Entry 3L25 (X-ray diffraction, 2.00 A resolution); this record covers chains B and C of the 6 polymer chains in the assembly.

# Chain B
Molecule: Polymerase cofactor VP35
Source organism: Zaire ebolavirus
Notes: fragment: Zaire Ebola VP35 interferon inhibitory domain
UniProtKB: Q05127 (VP35_EBOZM); residue numbers follow UniProt; this construct covers 215-340
Chain sequence (129 residues; each row starts with the number of its first residue):
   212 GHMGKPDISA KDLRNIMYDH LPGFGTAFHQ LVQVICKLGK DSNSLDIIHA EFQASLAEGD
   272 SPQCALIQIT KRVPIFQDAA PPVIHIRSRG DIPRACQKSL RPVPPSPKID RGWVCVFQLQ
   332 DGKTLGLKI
Disordered / not traced: 212-217
Differences from the reference sequence: expression tag (212-214)
UniProt features mapped onto this chain:
  - modified residue (Phosphoserine): Ser310, Ser317
  - cross-link: Lys309 (Glycyl lysine isopeptide (Lys-Gly) (interchain with G-Cter in ubiquitin))
  - mutagenesis: Phe239 (F239A: Complete loss of interaction with host PRKRA and subsequent immune response inhibition), Arg305 (R305A: No effect on IRF3 promoter inhibition), Lys309 (K309A: Partial loss of IRF3 promoter inhibition. Complete loss of dsRNA-binding; K309R: Partial loss of the ability to efficiently antagonize the type I IFN response), Arg312 (R312A: Complete loss of IRF3 promoter inhibition; dsRNA-binding and interaction with host PRKRA), Ser317 (S317A: Impaired viral replication; S317D: No effect on viral replication), Lys319 (K319A: Complete loss of dsRNA binding activity; when associated with A-322), Arg322 (R322A: Complete loss of dsRNA binding activity; when associated with A-319)

# Chain C
Molecule: 8-nt RNA strand
Sequence (8 nucleotides; numbered 1 to 8; the number before each row is that of its first residue):
     1 CGCAUGCG

# Chain B / chain C interface
Residue-residue contacts (7; chain B residue first):
  Ile278(B) with G8(C), base contact
  Gln279(B) with G8(C), hydrogen bond to the sugar
  Lys282(B) with G8(C), salt bridge to the phosphate
  Arg312(B) with U5(C), salt bridge to the phosphate
  Arg322(B) with G6(C), salt bridge to the phosphate; C7(C), salt bridge to the phosphate
  Ile340(B) with G8(C), base contact
Also at the interface, not in a pair above, chain B (8 interface residues in all): Cys275, Arg283
Also at the interface, not in a pair above, chain C (5 interface residues in all): A4

# Overview
8 residues of chain B and 5 residues of chain C are in contact; the contacts include 1 hydrogen bond and 4
salt bridges. Polar pairs include Gln279(B)-G8(C), Lys282(B)-G8(C) and Arg312(B)-U5(C). Curated annotation
(UniProt) lists 7 mutagenesis sites on chain B.
Chain B is Polymerase cofactor VP35 (Zaire ebolavirus) and chain C is an 8-nt RNA strand; the structure,
Crystal structure of Zaire Ebola VP35 interferon inhibitory domain bound to 8 bp dsRNA, was determined by
X-ray diffraction, deposited together with 3L26, 3L27 and 3L28.
